Entry 3SQR (X-ray diffraction, 1.67 A resolution); this record covers chain A.

# Chain A
Molecule: laccase
Organism: Botrytis aclada
Notes: EC 1.10.3.2
Sequence (580 residues; numbered -36 to 543; the number before each row is that of its first residue; numbers below 1 keep their minus sign (Met-36 is residue -36)):
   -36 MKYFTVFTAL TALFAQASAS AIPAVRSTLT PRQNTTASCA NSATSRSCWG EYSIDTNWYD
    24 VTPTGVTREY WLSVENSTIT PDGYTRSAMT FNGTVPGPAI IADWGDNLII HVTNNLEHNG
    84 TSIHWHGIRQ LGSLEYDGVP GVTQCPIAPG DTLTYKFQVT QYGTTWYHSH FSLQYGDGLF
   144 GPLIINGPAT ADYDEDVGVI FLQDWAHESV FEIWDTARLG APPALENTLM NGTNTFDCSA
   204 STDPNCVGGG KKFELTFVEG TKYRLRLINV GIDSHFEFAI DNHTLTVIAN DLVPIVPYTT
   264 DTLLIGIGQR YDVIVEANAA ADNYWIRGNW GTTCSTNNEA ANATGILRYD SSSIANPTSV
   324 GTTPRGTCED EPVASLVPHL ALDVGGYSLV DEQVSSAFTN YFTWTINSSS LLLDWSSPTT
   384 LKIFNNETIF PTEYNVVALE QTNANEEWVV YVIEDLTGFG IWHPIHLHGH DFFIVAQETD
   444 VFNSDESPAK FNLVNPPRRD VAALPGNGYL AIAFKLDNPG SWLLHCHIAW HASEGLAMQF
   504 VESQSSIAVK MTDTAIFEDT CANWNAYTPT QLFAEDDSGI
Not modelled in the structure: -36 to 0, 405-408
Disulfides: Cys2-Cys11, Cys108-Cys524, Cys201-Cys209, Cys297-Cys331
Covalent attachments: N-acetylglucosamine (NAG) linked to Asn39, Asn55, Asn305, Asn370, Asn389; glycan linked to Asn82, Asn194; alpha-D-mannopyranose (MAN) linked to Ser338
Ion coordination: Cu ion site 1: His89, His131, His490; Cu ion site 2: His133, His431, His488; Cu ion site 3: His426, Cys489, His494
Reported in the primary citation:
  - post-translational modification sites: Asn82, Asn194, Ser338
  - binding site for alpha-D-mannopyranose: Glu32, Tyr33
  - binding site for N-acetylglucosamine: Glu38, Ser40, Thr41, Val160, Phe174, Glu521, Phe536
  - self-association interface (contacts with another copy of this molecule); pairs are residue here / residue on that copy: Thr296-Asn470, Phe422-Phe422, Leu182, Thr295, Ser358, Asp418, Thr442, Gly469
  - Cu ion coordination: His89, His131, His133, His426, His429, His431, His488, Cys489, His490, His494
  - binding site for Cu ion: Ile491, Leu499
  - mutagenesis - L499M: decreased catalytic activity on ABTS
  - mutagenesis - L499M: decreased catalytic activity on 2,6-DMP
  - conformationally variable residues (side-chain flip): His429

# Overview
N-acetylglucosamine is covalently linked to Asn39, Asn55, Asn305, Asn370 and Asn389. Covalently linked
alpha-D-mannopyranose: at Ser338. His89, His131 and His490 form the Cu ion site 1. The paper reports a binding
site for N-acetylglucosamine at Glu38, Ser40 and Thr41 among others; L499M reduces catalytic activity on ABTS.
Chain A is laccase (Botrytis aclada); the structure, Crystal structure of laccase from Botrytis aclada at 1.67
A resolution, was determined by X-ray diffraction, deposited together with 3V9E.
